7JGB - chains a and 8 of the 12 polymer chains in the assembly; structure by electron microscopy, 3.50 A resolution.

Chain a:
Molecule: ATP synthase subunit a
Source organism: Mycolicibacterium smegmatis
Reference sequence: A0R206 (A0R206_MYCS2); residues 1-252 here = UniProt positions 1-252
Chain sequence (252 residues; each row starts with the number of its first residue):
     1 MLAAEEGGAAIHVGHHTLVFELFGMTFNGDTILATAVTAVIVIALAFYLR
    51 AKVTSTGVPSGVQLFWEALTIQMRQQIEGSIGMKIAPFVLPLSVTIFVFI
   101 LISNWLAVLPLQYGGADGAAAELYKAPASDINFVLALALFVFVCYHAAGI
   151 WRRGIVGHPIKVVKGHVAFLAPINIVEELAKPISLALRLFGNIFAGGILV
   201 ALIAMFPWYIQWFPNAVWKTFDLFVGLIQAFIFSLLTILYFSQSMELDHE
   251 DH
Not modelled in the structure: 1-30, 114-122, 247-252

Chain 8:
Molecule: ATP synthase subunit c
Source organism: Mycolicibacterium smegmatis
Reference sequence: Q5TIX5 (Q5TIX5_MYCSM); numbering as in UniProt (aligned over 1-86)
Chain sequence (86 residues; each row starts with the number of its first residue):
     1 MDLDPNAIITAGALIGGGLIMGGGAIGAGIGDGIAGNALISGIARQPEAQ
    51 GRLFTPFFITVGLVEAAYFINLAFMALFVFATPGLQ
Not modelled in the structure: 1-2, 86

Interface between chain a and chain 8:
Residue-residue contacts (9; chain a residue first):
  I173(a) with A66(8), hydrophobic; I70(8), hydrophobic
  V176(a) with I70(8), hydrophobic
  I183(a) with F69(8), hydrophobic
  S184(a) with F69(8)
  L187(a) with F69(8), hydrophobic; L72(8), hydrophobic
  L236(a) with F58(8), hydrophobic
  L239(a) with F58(8), hydrophobic
Other interface residues (no listed pair), chain a (12 interface residues in all): Q76, H166, L170, E177, A180
Other interface residues (no listed pair), chain 8 (8 interface residues in all): F54, I59, L63

Summary:
12 residues of chain a and 8 residues of chain 8 are in contact.
Here chain a is ATP synthase subunit a and chain 8 is ATP synthase subunit c, both from Mycolicibacterium
smegmatis. Entry 7JGB (Cryo-EM structure of bedaquiline-free Mycobacterium smegmatis ATP synthase FO region)
was determined by electron microscopy together with 7JG5, 7JG6, 7JG7, 7JG8, 7JG9, 7JGA and 7JGC from the same
study.
